PDB entry 5OAR | X-ray diffraction, 2.30 A resolution | chains A and D of the 4 polymer chains in the assembly

== Chain A ==
Protein: Beta-hexosaminidase
Organism: Aspergillus oryzae
Notes: EC 3.2.1.52; fragment: Propeptide
UniProt: Q8J2T0 (Q8J2T0_ASPOZ); residue numbers follow UniProt; this construct covers 19-96
Amino-acid sequence (78 residues; numbered 19 to 96; the number before each row is that of its first residue):
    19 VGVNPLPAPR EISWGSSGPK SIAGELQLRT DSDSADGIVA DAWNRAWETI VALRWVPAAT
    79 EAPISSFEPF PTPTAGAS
Disordered / not traced: 91-96
Swiss-Prot annotation at these positions:
  - glycosylation: T78 (O-linked (Man...) threonine), S83 (O-linked (Man...) serine), S84 (O-linked (Man...) serine)
Covalently attached groups: alpha-D-mannopyranose (MAN) linked to T78, S83, S84

== Chain D ==
Protein: Beta-hexosaminidase
Organism: Aspergillus oryzae
Notes: EC 3.2.1.52
UniProt: Q8J2T0 (Q8J2T0_ASPOZ); residues 102-600 here = UniProt positions 102-600
Amino-acid sequence (499 residues; each row starts with the number of its first residue):
   102 ASNSLQYVNV QVKDIEADLQ HGVDESYTLD VEEDSDTITI NAETVWGALH AFTTLQQLVI
   162 SDGHGGLIIE EPVNIKDSPL YPYRGIMLDT GRNFVSLPKI FEQLEGMSLS KLNVLHWHID
   222 DAQSWPIWVD VYPEMVKDAY SPHEIYSRND VRNIVNYARA RGIRVIPEID MPSHSSSGWK
   282 QVDPEMVTCT DSWWSNDDWP LHTAVEPNPG QLDIIYNKTY EVVGNVYKEL SDIFPDHWFH
   342 VGGDEIQPNC FNFSTHVTKW FAEDPSRTYH DLAQYWVDHA VPIFQNYSQE RRLVMWEDIA
   402 LSADNAHDVP KNIVMQSWNN GLEYISNLTA RGYDVIVSSS DFLYLDCGHG GFVTNDPRYN
   462 VMANPDANTP NFNYGGNGGS WCAPYKTWQR IYDYDFTLNL TETQAKHIIG ATAPLWGEQV
   522 DDINVSSMFW PRAAALAELV WSGNRDANGN KRTTEMTQRI LNFREYLVAN GVQAQALVPK
   582 YCLQHPHACD LYRNQAAIQ
Disordered / not traced: 102
Swiss-Prot annotation at these positions:
  - active site (Charge relay system): D222, H275, E346
  - site: V306 (Important determinant of glycosidic bond specificity), E307 (Essential for chitooligosaccharide substrate binding), W482 (Essential for chitooligosaccharide substrate binding), N525 (Not glycosylated)
  - glycosylation: N318 (N-linked (HexNAc...) asparagine), N353 (N-linked (GlcNAc...) asparagine), N387 (N-linked (HexNAc...) asparagine), N428 (N-linked (GlcNAc...) asparagine), N500 (N-linked (GlcNAc...) asparagine), N525 (N-linked (GlcNAc...) asparagine)
Disulfides: C290-C351, C448-C483, C583-C590
Covalently attached groups: N-acetylglucosamine (NAG) linked to N353, N500
Residues lining bound ligands:
  - NGT (3ar,5r,6s,7r,7ar-5-hydroxymethyl-2-methyl-5,6,7,7a-tetrahydro-3ah-pyrano[3,2-d]thiazole-6,7-diol): R193, H275, E307, D345, E346, W397, W419, Y445, D447, W482, C483, W517, E519
  - hexatantalum dodecabromide (TBR): N318, K319, Y321, E322

== Chain A / chain D interface ==
Residue-residue contacts - 13 pairs, chain A then chain D:
  I82(A) - W294(D)  hydrophobic
  F85(A) - D292(D)
  F85(A) - S293(D)
  F85(A) - W294(D)  hydrophobic
  E86(A) - D292(D)  hydrogen bond (backbone-backbone)
  E86(A) - F354(D)
  P87(A) - F354(D)
  F88(A) - L302(D)
  F88(A) - N350(D)
  F88(A) - N353(D)
  F88(A) - F354(D)  hydrophobic
  P89(A) - N353(D)
  P89(A) - F354(D)
Also at the interface, not in a pair above, chain D (8 interface residues in all): T304

== In short ==
The interface between chain A and chain D involves 6 residues on one side and 8 on the other, with 1 hydrogen
bond. Its one hydrogen bond, E86(A)-D292(D), is backbone to backbone. Ligands of chain D: hexatantalum
dodecabromide and compound NGT.
Chain A is Beta-hexosaminidase and chain D is Beta-hexosaminidase, both from Aspergillus oryzae; the
structure, Crystal structure of native beta-N-acetylhexosaminidase isolated from Aspergillus oryzae, was
determined by X-ray diffraction.
